2WYY - chains C and R of the 12 polymer chains in the assembly; structure by electron microscopy, 10.60 A resolution (very low resolution: no residue pairs are listed; an interface is given only as per-side residue counts).

Chain C:
Protein: Nucleoprotein
From: Vesicular stomatitis indiana virus
UniProt: P03521 (NCAP_VSIVA); residue numbers follow UniProt; this construct covers 1-422
Amino-acid sequence (422 residues; row label = number of the first residue in the row):
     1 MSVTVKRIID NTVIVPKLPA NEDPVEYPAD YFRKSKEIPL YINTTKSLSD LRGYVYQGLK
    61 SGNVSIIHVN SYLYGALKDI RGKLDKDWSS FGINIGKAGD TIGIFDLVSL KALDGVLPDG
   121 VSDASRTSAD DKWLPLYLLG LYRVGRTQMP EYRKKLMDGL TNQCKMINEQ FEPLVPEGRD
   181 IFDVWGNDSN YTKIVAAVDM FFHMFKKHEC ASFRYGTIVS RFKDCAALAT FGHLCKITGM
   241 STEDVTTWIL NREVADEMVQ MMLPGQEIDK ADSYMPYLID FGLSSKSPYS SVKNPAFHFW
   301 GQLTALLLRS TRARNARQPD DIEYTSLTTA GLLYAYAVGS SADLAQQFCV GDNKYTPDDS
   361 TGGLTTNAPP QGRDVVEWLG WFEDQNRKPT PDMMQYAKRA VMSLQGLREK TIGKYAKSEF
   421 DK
Disordered / not traced: 1, 358-364
Swiss-Prot annotation at these positions:
  - binding site (RNA): Arg-143, Tyr-152, Lys-206, Arg-214, Lys-286, Arg-317, Arg-408

Chain R:
Molecule: Poly-uridine
From: Vesicular stomatitis indiana virus
Sequence (45 nucleotides; numbered 18 to 62; the number before each row is that of its first residue):
    18 UUUUUUUUUU UUUUUUUUUU UUUUUUUUUU UUUUUUUUUU UUUUU

Chain C / chain R interface:
At this resolution (11 A) residue pairs are not listed: 26 residues of chain C and 10 of chain R lie at the interface.

Overview:
26 residues of chain C and 10 residues of chain R are in contact. UniProt lists 7 RNA-binding residues on
chain C.
Here chain C is Nucleoprotein and chain R is Poly-uridine, both from Vesicular stomatitis indiana virus. Entry
2WYY (Cryoem model of the vesicular stomatitis virus) was determined by electron microscopy.
